PDB entry 8QV3 | electron microscopy, 8.20 A resolution (very low resolution: no residue pairs are listed; an interface is given only as per-side residue counts) | chains d and F of the 12 polymer chains in the assembly

== Chain d ==
Name: Tubulin gamma chain
Source organism: Saccharomyces cerevisiae
UniProt: A0A8H4BZN3 (A0A8H4BZN3_YEASX); residues 1-473 here = UniProt positions 1-473
Chain sequence (473 residues; numbered 1 to 473; the number before each row is that of its first residue):
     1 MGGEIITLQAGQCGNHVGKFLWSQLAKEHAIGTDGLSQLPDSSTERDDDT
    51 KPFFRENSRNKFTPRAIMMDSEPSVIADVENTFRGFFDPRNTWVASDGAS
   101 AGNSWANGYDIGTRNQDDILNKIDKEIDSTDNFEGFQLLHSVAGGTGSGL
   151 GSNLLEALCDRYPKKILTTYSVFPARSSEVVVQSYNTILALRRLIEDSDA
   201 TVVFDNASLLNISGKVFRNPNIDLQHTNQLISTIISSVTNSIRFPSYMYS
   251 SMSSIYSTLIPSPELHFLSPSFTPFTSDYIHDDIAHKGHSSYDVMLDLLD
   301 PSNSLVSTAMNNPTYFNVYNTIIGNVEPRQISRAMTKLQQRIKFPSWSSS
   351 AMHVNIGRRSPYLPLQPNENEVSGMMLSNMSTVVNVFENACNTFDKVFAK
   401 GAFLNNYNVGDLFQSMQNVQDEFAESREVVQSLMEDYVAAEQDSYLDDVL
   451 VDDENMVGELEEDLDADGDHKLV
Unresolved in the structure: 454-473
Ligand contacts: GTP (guanosine-5'-triphosphate): G11, Q12, C13, H16, D70, S71, E72, N103, S141, A143, G144, T146, G147, P174, Q183, N206, L224, T227, N228
What the authors report for this chain:
  - mutagenesis - D421R/E425R/E428R: decreased growth in response to 36  degC

== Chain F ==
Name: Spindle pole body component
Source organism: Saccharomyces cerevisiae
UniProt: A0A8H4BVY6 (A0A8H4BVY6_YEASX); numbering as in UniProt (aligned over 1-846)
Chain sequence (846 residues; each row starts with the number of its first residue):
     1 MELEPTLFGIIEALAPQLLSQSHLQTFVSDVVNLLRSSTKSATQLGPLID
    51 FYKLQSLDSPETTIMWHKIEKFLDALFGIQNTDDMVKYLSVFQSLLPSNY
   101 RAKIVQKSSGLNMENLANHEHLLSPVRAPSIYTEASFENMDRFSERRSMV
   151 SSPNRYVPSSTYSSVTLRQLSNPYYVNTIPEEDILKYVSYTLLATTSALF
   201 PFDHEQIQIPSKIPNFESGLLHLIFEAGLLYQSLGYKVEKFRMLNISPMK
   251 KALIIEISEELQNYTAFVNNLVSSGTVVSLKSLYREIYENIIRLRIYCRF
   301 TEHLEELSGDTFLIELNIFKSHGDLTIRKIATNLFNSMISLYYEYLMNWL
   351 TKGLLRATYGEFFIAENTDTNGTDDDFIYHIPIEFNQERVPAFIPKELAY
   401 KIFMIGKSYIFLEKYCKEVQWTNEFSKKYHVLYQSNSYRGISTNFFEIIN
   451 DQYSEIVNHTNQILNQKFHYRDVVFALKNILLMGKSDFMDALIEKANDIL
   501 ATPSDSLPNYKLTRVLQEAVQLSSLRHLMNSPRNSSVINGLDARVLDLGH
   551 GSVGWDVFTLDYILYPPLSLVLNVNRPFGRKEYLRIFNFLWRFKKNNYFY
   601 QKEMLKSNDIIRSFKKIRGYNPLIRDIINKLSRISILRTQFQQFNSKMES
   651 YYLNCIIEENFKEMTRKLQRTENKSQNQFDLIRLNNGTIELNGILTPKAE
   701 VLTKSSSSKPQKHAIEKTLNIDELESVHNTFLTNILSHKLFATNTSEISV
   751 GDYSGQPYPTSLVLLLNSVYEFVKVYCNLNDIGYEIFIKMNLNDHEASNG
   801 LLGKFNTNLKEIVSQYKNFKDRLYIFRADLKNDGDEELFLLSKSLR
Unresolved in the structure: 1-164, 705-714

== Chain d / chain F interface ==
At this resolution (8 A) residue pairs are not listed: 46 residues of chain d and 56 of chain F lie at the interface.

== Summary ==
The interface between chain d and chain F involves 46 residues on one side and 56 on the other. Ligands of
chain d: GTP. The paper reports that D421R/E425R/E428R of chain d reduce growth in response to 36  degC.
Here chain d is Tubulin gamma chain and chain F is Spindle pole body component, both from Saccharomyces
cerevisiae. Entry 8QV3 (Structure of the y-Tubulin Small Complex (yTuSC) as part of the native y-Tubulin Ring
Complex (yTuRC) ...) was determined by electron microscopy, deposited together with 8QV0, 8QV2 and 8QRY.
